PDB entry 1VFJ | X-ray diffraction, 1.70 A resolution | chains A and B of the 3 polymer chains in the assembly

== Chain A (and B) ==
Molecule: nitrogen regulatory protein p-II
Organism: Thermus thermophilus
Notes: chain B of this document is another copy of the same molecule, construct and numbering; everything in this record applies to it too
UniProtKB: P83820 (P83820_THETH); residues 1-116 here = UniProt positions 1-116
Chain sequence (116 residues; row label = number of the first residue in the row):
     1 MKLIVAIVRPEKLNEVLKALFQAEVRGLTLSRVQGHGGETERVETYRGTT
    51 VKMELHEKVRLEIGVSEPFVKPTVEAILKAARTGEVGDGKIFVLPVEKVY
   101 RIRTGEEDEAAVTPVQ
Construct notes: engineered mutation Lys18 (Glu in P83820)

== Interface between chain A and chain B ==
Residue-residue contacts - 57 pairs, chain A then chain B:
  Lys2(A) - Glu97(B)
  Ile7(A) - Thr29(B)
  Ile7(A) - Ile102(B)
  Val8(A) - Ile102(B)  hydrophobic
  Val33(A) - Thr29(B)
  Val33(A) - Leu30(B)
  Val33(A) - Ser31(B)
  Gln34(A) - Thr29(B)
  Gln34(A) - Leu30(B)  hydrogen bond (backbone-backbone)
  Gly35(A) - Leu28(B)
  Gly35(A) - Thr29(B)
  His36(A) - Phe21(B)
  His36(A) - Gly27(B)
  His36(A) - Leu28(B)  hydrogen bond (backbone-backbone)
  Gly38(A) - Arg26(B)
  Glu39(A) - Arg26(B)  salt bridge
  Glu41(A) - Phe21(B)
  Glu41(A) - Glu24(B)
  Thr45(A) - Phe21(B)
  Tyr46(A) - Phe21(B)
  Tyr46(A) - Gln22(B)
  Tyr46(A) - Glu24(B)
  Arg47(A) - Gln22(B)
  Gly48(A) - Lys18(B)
  Gly48(A) - Gln22(B)
  Leu55(A) - Leu30(B)  hydrophobic
  Arg60(A) - Arg60(B)
  Arg60(A) - Glu62(B)  salt bridge
  Val74(A) - Tyr100(B)  hydrophobic
  Leu78(A) - Gly105(B)
  Ala81(A) - Ile102(B)
  Arg82(A) - Ile102(B)
  Arg82(A) - Arg103(B)  hydrogen bond (side chain-backbone)
  Gly84(A) - Arg103(B)
  Glu85(A) - Arg103(B)
  Val86(A) - Arg103(B)
  Asp88(A) - Ile102(B)
  Asp88(A) - Arg103(B)
  Gly89(A) - Ile102(B)  hydrogen bond (backbone-backbone)
  Lys90(A) - Arg26(B)  hydrogen bond (side chain-backbone)
  Lys90(A) - Val99(B)
  Lys90(A) - Tyr100(B)
  Lys90(A) - Arg101(B)
  Lys90(A) - Ile102(B)
  Ile91(A) - Lys98(B)
  Ile91(A) - Val99(B)
  Ile91(A) - Tyr100(B)  hydrogen bond (backbone-backbone)
  Ile91(A) - Ile102(B)  hydrophobic
  Phe92(A) - Lys98(B)
  Phe92(A) - Val99(B)  hydrophobic
  Val93(A) - Val96(B)
  Val93(A) - Glu97(B)  hydrogen bond (backbone-backbone)
  Val93(A) - Lys98(B)  hydrogen bond (backbone-backbone)
  Leu94(A) - Pro95(B)
  Leu94(A) - Val96(B)  hydrophobic
  Pro95(A) - Pro95(B)
  Pro95(A) - Glu97(B)
Other interface residues (no listed pair), chain A (37 interface residues in all): Val5, Arg32, Gly37, Val51, Glu54, Ile77
Other interface residues (no listed pair), chain B (26 interface residues in all): Met1, Leu3, Leu17, Gly64

== Overview ==
37 residues of chain A and 26 residues of chain B are in contact; the contacts include 8 hydrogen bonds and 2
salt bridges. Polar pairs include Glu39(A)-Arg26(B), Arg60(A)-Glu62(B) and Arg82(A)-Arg103(B).
Chain A and chain B are both nitrogen regulatory protein p-II (Thermus thermophilus); the structure, Crystal
structure of TT1020 from Thermus thermophilus HB8, was determined by X-ray diffraction together with 1V9O,
1V3R, 1V3S and 1UFL from the same study.
